1VFD - chain A; structure by X-ray diffraction, 2.50 A resolution.

== Chain A ==
Molecule: Lactoferrin
Organism: Homo sapiens
Notes: fragment: n-terminal half-molecule
Reference sequence: P02788 (TRFL_HUMAN); residues 2-330 here correspond to UniProt positions 22-350 (UniProt number = residue number + 20)
Amino-acid sequence (330 residues; each row starts with the number of its first residue):
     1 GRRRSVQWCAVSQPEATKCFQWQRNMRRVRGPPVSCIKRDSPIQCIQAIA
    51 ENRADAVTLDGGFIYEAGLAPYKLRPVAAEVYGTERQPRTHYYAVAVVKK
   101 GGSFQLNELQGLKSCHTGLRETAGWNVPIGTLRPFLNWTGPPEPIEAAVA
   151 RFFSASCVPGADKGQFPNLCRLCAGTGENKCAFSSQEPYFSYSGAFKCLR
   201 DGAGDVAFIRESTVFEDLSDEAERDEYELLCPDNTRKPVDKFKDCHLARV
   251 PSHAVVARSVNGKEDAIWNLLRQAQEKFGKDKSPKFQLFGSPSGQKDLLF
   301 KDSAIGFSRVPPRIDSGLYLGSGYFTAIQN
Unresolved in the structure: 1-4, 326-330
Differences from the reference sequence: variant Arg-28 (Lys48 in P02788); engineered mutation Glu-121 (Arg141 in P02788)
Curated features (UniProtKB/Swiss-Prot):
  - binding site (hydrogencarbonate): Arg-120
  - site: Arg-3 (Interaction with PspA)
Disulfide bonds: Cys-9/Cys-45, Cys-19/Cys-36, Cys-115/Cys-198, Cys-157/Cys-173, Cys-170/Cys-181, Cys-231/Cys-245
Metal / ion sites: Fe ion: Asp-60, Tyr-92, Tyr-192, His-253 (together with carbonate ion)
Small-molecule neighbours: carbonate ion (CO3): Asp-60, Tyr-92, Thr-117, Glu-121, Thr-122, Ala-123, Gly-124, Tyr-192, His-253

== In short ==
Chain A binds carbonate ion. The Fe ion site is built by Asp-60, Tyr-92, Tyr-192 and His-253. UniProt lists
hydrogencarbonate-binding residue Arg-120.
Chain A is Lactoferrin (Homo sapiens); the structure, Human lactoferrin, N-terminal lobe mutant with arg 121
replaced by glu (R121E), was determined by X-ray diffraction (same publication as 1VFE).
